Entry 7EB4 (electron microscopy, 3.50 A resolution); this record covers chains B and C of the 3 polymer chains in the assembly.

# Chain B (and C)
Name: Spike glycoprotein
Source organism: Severe acute respiratory syndrome coronavirus 2
Notes: chain C of this document is another copy of the same molecule, construct and numbering; everything in this record applies to it too
UniProt: P0DTC2 (SPIKE_SARS2); residue numbers follow UniProt; this construct covers 1-1208
Chain sequence (1283 residues; row label = number of the first residue in the row):
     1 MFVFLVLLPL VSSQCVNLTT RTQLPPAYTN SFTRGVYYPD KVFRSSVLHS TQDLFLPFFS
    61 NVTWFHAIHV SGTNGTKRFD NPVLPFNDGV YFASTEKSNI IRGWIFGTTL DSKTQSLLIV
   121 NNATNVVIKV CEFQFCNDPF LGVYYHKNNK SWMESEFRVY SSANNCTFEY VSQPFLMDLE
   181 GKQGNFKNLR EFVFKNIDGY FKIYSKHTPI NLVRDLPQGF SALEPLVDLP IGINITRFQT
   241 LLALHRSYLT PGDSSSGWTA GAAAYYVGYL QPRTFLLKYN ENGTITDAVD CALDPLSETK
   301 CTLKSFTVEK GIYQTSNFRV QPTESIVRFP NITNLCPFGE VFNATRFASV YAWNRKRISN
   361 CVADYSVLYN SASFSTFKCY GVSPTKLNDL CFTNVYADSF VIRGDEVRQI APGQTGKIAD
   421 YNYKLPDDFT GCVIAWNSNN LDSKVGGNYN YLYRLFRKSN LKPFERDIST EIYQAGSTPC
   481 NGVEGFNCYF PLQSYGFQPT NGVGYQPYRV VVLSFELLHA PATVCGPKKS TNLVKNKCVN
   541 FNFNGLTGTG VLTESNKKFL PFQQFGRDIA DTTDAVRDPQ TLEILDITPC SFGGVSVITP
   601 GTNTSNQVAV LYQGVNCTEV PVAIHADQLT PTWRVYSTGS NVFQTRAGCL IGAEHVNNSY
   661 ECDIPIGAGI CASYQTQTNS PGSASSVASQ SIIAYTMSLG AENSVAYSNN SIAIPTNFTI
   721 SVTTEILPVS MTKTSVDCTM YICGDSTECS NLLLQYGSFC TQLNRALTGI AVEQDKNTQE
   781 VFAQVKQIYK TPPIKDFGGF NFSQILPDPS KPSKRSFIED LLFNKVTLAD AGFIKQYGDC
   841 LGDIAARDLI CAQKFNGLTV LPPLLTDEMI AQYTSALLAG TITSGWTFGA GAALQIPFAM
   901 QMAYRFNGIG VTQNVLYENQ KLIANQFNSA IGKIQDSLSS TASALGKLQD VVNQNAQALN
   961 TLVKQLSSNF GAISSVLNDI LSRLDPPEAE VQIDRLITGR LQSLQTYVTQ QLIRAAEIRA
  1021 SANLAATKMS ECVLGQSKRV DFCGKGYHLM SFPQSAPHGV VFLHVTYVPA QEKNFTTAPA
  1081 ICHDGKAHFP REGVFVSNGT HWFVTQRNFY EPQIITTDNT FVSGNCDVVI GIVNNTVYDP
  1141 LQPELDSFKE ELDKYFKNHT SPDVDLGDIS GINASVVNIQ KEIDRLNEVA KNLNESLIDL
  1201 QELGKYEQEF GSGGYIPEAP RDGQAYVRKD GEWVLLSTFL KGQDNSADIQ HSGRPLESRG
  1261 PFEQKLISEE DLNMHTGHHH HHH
Unresolved in the structure: 1-26, 70-79, 144-158, 174-185, 246-263, 676-690, 829-854, 1147-1283 (chain C: 1-26, 70-79, 144-158, 174-185, 246-263, 622-632, 676-690, 828-853, 1147-1283)
Cystine bridges: C131-C166, C291-C301, C336-C361, C379-C432, C391-C525, C538-C590, C662-C671, C738-C760, C743-C749, C1032-C1043, C1082-C1126
Glycans and other covalent adducts: N-acetylglucosamine (NAG) linked to N61, N122, N165, N234, N282, N331, N603, N616, N657, N709, N717, N801, N1074, N1098, N1134
Differences from the reference sequence: variant G614 (Asp in P0DTC2); conflict G682 (Arg in P0DTC2), S683 (Arg in P0DTC2), S685 (Arg in P0DTC2), P986 (Lys in P0DTC2), P987 (Val in P0DTC2); expression tag (1209-1283)
Curated features (UniProtKB/Swiss-Prot):
  - region: N280 to C301 (Putative superantigen), R403 to D405 (Integrin-binding motif), N448 to F456 (Immunodominant HLA epitope recognized by the CD8+), P681, A684 (Putative superantigen), S816 to Y837 (Fusion peptide 1), K835 to F855 (Fusion peptide 2), D1163 to E1202 (Heptad repeat 2)
  - site: R815, S816 (Cleavage)
  - glycosylation: N17 (N-linked (GlcNAc...) (complex) asparagine), N61 (N-linked (GlcNAc...) (hybrid) asparagine), N74 (N-linked (GlcNAc...) (complex) asparagine), N122 (N-linked (GlcNAc...) (hybrid) asparagine), N149 (N-linked (GlcNAc...) (complex) asparagine), N165 (N-linked (GlcNAc...) (complex) asparagine), N234 (N-linked (GlcNAc...) (high mannose) asparagine), N282 (N-linked (GlcNAc...) (complex) asparagine), T323 (O-linked (GalNAc) threonine), S325 (O-linked (HexNAc...) serine), N331 (N-linked (GlcNAc...) (complex) asparagine), N343 (N-linked (GlcNAc...) (complex) asparagine), N603 (N-linked (GlcNAc...) (hybrid) asparagine), N616 (N-linked (GlcNAc...) (complex) asparagine), N657 (N-linked (GlcNAc...) (complex) asparagine), T676 (O-linked (GlcNAc...) threonine), T678 (O-linked (GlcNAc...) threonine), N709 (N-linked (GlcNAc...) (high mannose) asparagine), N717 (N-linked (GlcNAc...) (hybrid) asparagine), N801 (N-linked (GlcNAc...) (hybrid) asparagine) and 6 more in UniProt

# Chain B / chain C interface
Contacting residue pairs - 88 pairs, chain B then chain C:
  N317(B) with D737(C), hydrogen bond
  R319(B) with M740(C), hydrogen bond
  P521(B) with Y200(C)
  F559(B) with F43(C), hydrophobic
  L560(B) with N282(C); T284(C)
  F562(B) with Y38(C), hydrophobic; K41(C)
  Q563(B) with K41(C); F43(C)
  Q564(B) with K41(C), hydrogen bond (backbone-backbone)
  F565(B) with V42(C), hydrophobic; F43(C), hydrogen bond (backbone-backbone)
  G566(B) with F43(C)
  R567(B) with V42(C); F43(C), hydrogen bond (backbone-backbone)
  D568(B) with V47(C)
  I569(B) with K964(C)
  A570(B) with V963(C), hydrophobic
  P589(B) with F855(C)
  F592(B) with G857(C)
  P665(B) with L864(C), hydrophobic
  A668(B) with P863(C), hydrogen bond (backbone-backbone); L864(C)
  G669(B) with L864(C), hydrogen bond (backbone-backbone); M869(C)
  L699(B) with M869(C), hydrophobic; Q872(C); Y873(C)
  A701(B) with Q787(C); I788(C), hydrogen bond (backbone-backbone)
  E702(B) with I788(C); K790(C), salt bridge
  N703(B) with Q787(C), hydrogen bond; I788(C), hydrogen bond (backbone-backbone); Y789(C)
  S704(B) with K790(C)
  V705(B) with T883(C); Q895(C)
  A706(B) with Q895(C), hydrogen bond (backbone-side chain)
  Y707(B) with P792(C), hydrophobic; D796(C); F797(C), hydrophobic; I896(C); F898(C)
  S711(B) with Q895(C); I896(C); P897(C)
  I712(B) with Q895(C); P897(C)
  A713(B) with L894(C); Q895(C), hydrogen bond (backbone-backbone)
  P715(B) with L894(C), hydrophobic
  Q957(B) with R765(C), hydrogen bond
  Q965(B) with G757(C)
  S968(B) with Q755(C), hydrogen bond (side chain-backbone); Y756(C); G757(C), hydrogen bond (side chain-backbone)
  N969(B) with Q755(C)
  F970(B) with Q755(C), hydrogen bond (backbone-backbone); Y756(C)
  R995(B) with D994(C), salt bridge
  T1006(B) with Q1005(C)
  I1013(B) with I1013(C), hydrophobic
  R1039(B) with T1027(C); R1039(C)
  V1040(B) with S1030(C)
  D1041(B) with S1030(C)
  K1045(B) with K786(C); A890(C), hydrogen bond (side chain-backbone)
  G1046(B) with A890(C)
  E1072(B) with A892(C); L894(C)
  N1074(B) with Q895(C)
  T1077(B) with M900(C), hydrogen bond
  P1079(B) with Y917(C)
  F1089(B) with Q913(C); Y917(C), hydrophobic
  P1090(B) with Q913(C), hydrogen bond (backbone-side chain)
  E1092(B) with N907(C)
  V1094(B) with M900(C), hydrophobic; Y904(C)
  R1107(B) with Y904(C), hydrogen bond
  F1121(B) with T912(C)
  S1123(B) with N914(C), hydrogen bond
  V1129(B) with E918(C)
  L1141(B) with E1144(C)
  L1145(B) with L1145(C), hydrophobic
Also at the interface, not in a pair above, chain B (75 interface residues in all): K558, T572, Q613, G614, A647, I666, G667, M697, G700, N709, T961, P986, P987, A1078, G1093, V1128, I1130
Also at the interface, not in a pair above, chain C (73 interface residues in all): R44, S45, E224, P225, G283, G413, D427, D745, S758, Q784, N856, L861, P862, G889, Q920, E1031, G1035, L1141

# Overview
The interface between chain B and chain C involves 75 residues on one side and 73 on the other; the contacts
include 21 hydrogen bonds and 2 salt bridges. Polar contacts include E702(B)-K790(C), R995(B)-D994(C) and
N317(B)-D737(C).
Both chains are Spike glycoprotein (Severe acute respiratory syndrome coronavirus 2). Entry 7EB4 (Cryo-EM
structure of SARS-CoV-2 Spike D614G variant, two RBD-up conformation 1) was determined by electron microscopy,
deposited together with 7EAZ, 7EB0, 7EB3 and 7EB5.
